PDB entry 1QBO | X-ray diffraction, 1.80 A resolution | chain A

Chain A:
Molecule: Protein (TRYPSIN)
Organism: Bos taurus
Notes: EC 3.4.21.4; fragment: bovine trypsin
Reference sequence: P00760 (TRY1_BOVIN); residues 7-229 here correspond to UniProt positions 1-223 (UniProt number = residue number - 6)
Amino-acid sequence (223 residues; each row starts with the number of its first residue):
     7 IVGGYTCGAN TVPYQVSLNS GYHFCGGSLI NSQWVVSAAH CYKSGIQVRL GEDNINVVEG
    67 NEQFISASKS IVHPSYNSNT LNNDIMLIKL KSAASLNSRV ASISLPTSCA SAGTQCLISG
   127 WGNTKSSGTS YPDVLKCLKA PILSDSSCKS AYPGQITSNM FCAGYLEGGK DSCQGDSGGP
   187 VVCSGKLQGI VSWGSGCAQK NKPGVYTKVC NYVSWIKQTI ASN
Disulfide bonds: C13-C143, C31-C47, C115-C216, C122-C189, C154-C168, C179-C203
Metal / ion sites: Ca2+ site 1: E58, N60, V63, E68; Ca2+ site 2: D59, E65
Small-molecule neighbours: zk-806711 (711; 7-[[6-[[1-(1-iminoethyl)piperidin-4-yl]oxy]-2-methyl-benzimidazol-1-yl]methyl]naphthalene-2-carboximidamid): N85, T86, L87, Q161, D177, S178, C179, Q180, S183, V197, S198, W199, G200, S201, G202, C203, G210
Curated features (UniProtKB/Swiss-Prot):
  - binding site (Ca(2+)): N83

Summary:
Chain A binds zk-806711. E58, N60, V63 and E68 form the Ca2+ site 1. The Ca2+ site 2 is built by D59 and E65.
Curated annotation (UniProt) lists Ca2+-binding residue N83.
Chain A is Protein (TRYPSIN) (Bos taurus); the structure, Bovine trypsin
7-[[6-[[1-(1-iminoethyl)piperidin-4-yl]oxy]-2-methyl-benzimidazol-1-yl]methyl]naphthalene-2-carboximidamid
zk-806711 inhibitor complex, was determined by X-ray diffraction (same publication as 1QBN, 1QB9, 1QB1, 1QB6
and 1QA0).
